PDB entry 6F88 | X-ray diffraction, 1.75 A resolution | chain A

[Chain A]
Name: Cytochrome P450 CYP260A1
From: Sorangium cellulosum (strain So ce56)
Notes: EC 1.14.-.-
UniProt: A9FDB7 (A9FDB7_SORC5); residues 1-394 here = UniProt positions 1-394
Sequence (400 residues; row label = number of the first residue in the row):
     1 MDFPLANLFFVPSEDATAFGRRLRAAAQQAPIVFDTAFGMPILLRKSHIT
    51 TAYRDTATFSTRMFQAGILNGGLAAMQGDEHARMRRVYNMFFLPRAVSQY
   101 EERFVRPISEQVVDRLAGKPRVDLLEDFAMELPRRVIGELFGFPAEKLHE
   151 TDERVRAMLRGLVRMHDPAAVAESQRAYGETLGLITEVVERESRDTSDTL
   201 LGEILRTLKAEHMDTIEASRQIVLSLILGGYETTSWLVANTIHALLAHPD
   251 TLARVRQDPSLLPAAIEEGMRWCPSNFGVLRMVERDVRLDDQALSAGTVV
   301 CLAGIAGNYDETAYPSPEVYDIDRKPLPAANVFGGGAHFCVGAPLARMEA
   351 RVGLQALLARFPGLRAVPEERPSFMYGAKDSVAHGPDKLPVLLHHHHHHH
Unresolved in the structure: 1, 396-400
Differences from the reference sequence: engineered mutation Asn-276 (Ser in A9FDB7); expression tag (395-400)
Metal / ion sites: heme Fe near Cys-340 (its only coordinating residue here)
Small-molecule neighbours:
  - heme (HEM): Tyr-53, Leu-73, Ala-74, His-81, Arg-85, Tyr-88, Phe-92, Ser-225, Leu-226, Gly-229, Gly-230, Thr-233, Thr-234, Leu-237, Asn-276, Gly-278, Val-279, Arg-281, Val-332, Phe-333, Gly-334, Gly-335, Ala-337, His-338, Phe-339, Cys-340, Val-341, Gly-342, Leu-345, Ala-346
  - progesterone (STR): Phe-64, Leu-69, Ala-74, Leu-159, Leu-162, Val-163, Ser-225, Leu-228, Gly-229, Thr-233, Asn-276, Phe-277, Gly-278, Leu-280, Tyr-376, Val-382

[Overview]
Chain A binds heme and progesterone.
Chain A is Cytochrome P450 CYP260A1 (Sorangium cellulosum (strain So ce56)); the structure, Crystal structure
of cytochrome P450 CYP260A1 (S276N) bound with progesterone, was determined by X-ray diffraction (same
publication as 6F85, 6F8A and 6F8C).
